5S4P - chains B and F of the 6 polymer chains in the assembly; structure by X-ray diffraction, 2.29 A resolution.

[Chain B]
Molecule: Tubulin beta-2B chain
From: Bos taurus
UniProt: Q6B856 (TBB2B_BOVIN); the author numbering skips numbers that UniProt does not, so the offset changes along the chain: 1-42 = UniProt 1-42; 45-360 = UniProt 43-358; 369-455 = UniProt 359-445
Sequence (445 residues; row label = number of the first residue in the row; note: 10 numbers in that range are skipped by the numbering (no residue carries them; nothing is unmodelled there)):
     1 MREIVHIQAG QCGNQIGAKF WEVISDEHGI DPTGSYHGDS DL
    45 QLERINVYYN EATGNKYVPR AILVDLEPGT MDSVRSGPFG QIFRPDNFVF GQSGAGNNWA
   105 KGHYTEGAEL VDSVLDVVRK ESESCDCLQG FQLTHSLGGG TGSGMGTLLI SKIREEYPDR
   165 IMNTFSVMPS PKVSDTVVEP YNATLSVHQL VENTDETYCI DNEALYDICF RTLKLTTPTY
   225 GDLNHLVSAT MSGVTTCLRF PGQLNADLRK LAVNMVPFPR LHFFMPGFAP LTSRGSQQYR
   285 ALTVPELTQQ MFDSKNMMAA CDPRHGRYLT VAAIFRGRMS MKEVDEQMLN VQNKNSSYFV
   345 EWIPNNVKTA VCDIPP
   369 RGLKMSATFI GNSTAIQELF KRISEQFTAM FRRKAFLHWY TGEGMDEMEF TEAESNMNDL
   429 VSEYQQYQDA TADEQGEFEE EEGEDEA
Not modelled in the structure: 276-280, 438-455
UniProt features mapped onto this chain:
  - motif: Met1 to Ile4 (MREI motif)
  - binding site (GTP): Gln11, Glu71, Ser140, Gly144, Thr145, Gly146, Asn206, Asn228
  - binding site (Mg(2+)): Glu71
  - modified residue: Ser40 (Phosphoserine), Thr57 (Phosphothreonine), Lys60 (N6-acetyllysine), Ser174 (Phosphoserine), Thr287 (Phosphothreonine), Thr292 (Phosphothreonine), Arg320 (Omega-N-methylarginine), Glu448 (5-glutamyl polyglutamate)
  - cross-link (Glycyl lysine isopeptide (Lys-Gly)): Lys60 (interchain with G-Cter in ubiquitin), Lys326 (interchain with G-Cter in ubiquitin)

[Chain F]
Molecule: Tubulin-Tyrosine Ligase
From: Gallus gallus
UniProt: E1BQ43 (E1BQ43_CHICK); residue numbers follow UniProt; this construct covers 1-378
Sequence (384 residues; numbered 1 to 384; the number before each row is that of its first residue):
     1 MYTFVVRDEN SSVYAEVSRL LLATGQWKRL RKDNPRFNLM LGERNRLPFG RLGHEPGLVQ
    61 LVNYYRGADK LCRKASLVKL IKTSPELSES CTWFPESYVI YPTNLKTPVA PAQNGIRHLI
   121 NNTRTDEREV FLAAYNRRRE GREGNVWIAK SSAGAKGEGI LISSEASELL DFIDEQGQVH
   181 VIQKYLEKPL LLEPGHRKFD IRSWVLVDHL YNIYLYREGV LRTSSEPYNS ANFQDKTCHL
   241 TNHCIQKEYS KNYGRYEEGN EMFFEEFNQY LMDALNTTLE NSILLQIKHI IRSCLMCIEP
   301 AISTKHLHYQ SFQLFGFDFM VDEELKVWLI EVNGAPACAQ KLYAELCQGI VDVAISSVFP
   361 LADTGQKTSQ PTSIFIKLHH HHHH
Not modelled in the structure: 103-124, 156-158, 363-370, 383-384
Sequence notes: expression tag (379-384)

[How chain B and chain F interact]
Residue-residue contacts (13):
  Arg311(B) - Arg31(F)
  Leu333(B) - Pro56(F)
  Leu333(B) - Gly57(F)
  Gln336(B) - Arg36(F)  hydrogen bond
  Asn337(B) - Thr3(F)
  Asn337(B) - Arg36(F)  hydrogen bond
  Asn337(B) - Leu58(F)
  Lys338(B) - Met1(F)
  Ser340(B) - Leu30(F)
  Ser340(B) - Asn34(F)
  Ser341(B) - Lys28(F)
  Glu345(B) - Arg31(F)  salt bridge
  Asn349(B) - Glu55(F)

[Overview]
9 residues of chain B and 11 residues of chain F are in contact, with 2 hydrogen bonds and 1 salt bridge.
Polar contacts include Glu345(B)-Arg31(F), Gln336(B)-Arg36(F) and Asn337(B)-Arg36(F). From UniProt: 8
GTP-binding residues and Mg2+-binding residue Glu71(B) on chain B.
Here chain B is Tubulin beta-2B chain (Bos taurus) and chain F is Tubulin-Tyrosine Ligase (Gallus gallus).
Entry 5S4P (Tubulin-Z275165822-complex) was determined by X-ray diffraction together with 5S4L, 5S4M, 5S4N,
5S4O, 5S4Q, 5S4R and 52 further entries from the same study.
